5M98 - chains A and C of the 4 polymer chains in the assembly; structure by X-ray diffraction, 2.80 A resolution.

# Chain A (and C)
Protein: Uricase
Organism: Danio rerio
Notes: EC 1.7.3.3; chain C of this document is another copy of the same molecule, construct and numbering; everything in this record applies to it too
UniProt: Q6DG85 (Q6DG85_DANRE); numbering as in UniProt (aligned over 1-298)
Chain sequence (298 residues; numbered 1 to 298; the number before each row is that of its first residue):
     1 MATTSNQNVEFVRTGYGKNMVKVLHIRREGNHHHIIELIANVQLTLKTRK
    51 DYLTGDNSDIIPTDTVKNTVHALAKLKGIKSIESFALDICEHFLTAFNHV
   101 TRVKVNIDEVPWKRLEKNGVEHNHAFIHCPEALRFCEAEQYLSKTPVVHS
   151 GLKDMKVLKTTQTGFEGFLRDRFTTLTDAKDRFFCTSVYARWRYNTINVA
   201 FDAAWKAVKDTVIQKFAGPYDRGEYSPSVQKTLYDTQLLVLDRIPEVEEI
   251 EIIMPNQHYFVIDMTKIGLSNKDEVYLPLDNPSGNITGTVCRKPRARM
Not modelled in the structure: 1-7, 295-298
Curated features (UniProtKB/Swiss-Prot):
  - motif: Ala296 to Met298 (Microbody targeting signal)
  - active site (Charge relay system): Lys18, Thr63, His258
  - binding site (urate): Thr63, Asp64, Phe165, Arg182, Val229, Gln230, Asn256
  - mutagenesis: Phe216 (F216S: Impairs catalytic activity. Has reduced affinity for substrate)
Reported in the primary citation:
  - self-association interface (contacts with another copy of this molecule); pairs are residue here / residue on that copy: Arg28-Asp273, Glu37-Tyr259 (hydrogen bond), Thr65-Thr174, Asn68-Thr175, Lys75-Ser270 (hydrogen bond), Cys129-Cys129 (disulfide), Asn8, Ala125, Val157, Pro282
  - mutagenesis - F216S: unchanged catalytic activity
  - mutagenesis - F216S: decreased stability
  - mutagenesis - F216S: abolished binding to xanthine-agarose column

# Interface between chain A and chain C
Pairs across the interface - 137 pairs, chain A then chain C:
  Lys22(A) - Leu277(C)
  Lys22(A) - Pro278(C)
  Lys22(A) - Asp280(C)  salt bridge
  Val23(A) - Val275(C)  hydrophobic
  Val23(A) - Tyr276(C)
  Val23(A) - Pro278(C)
  Leu24(A) - Phe183(C)  hydrophobic
  Leu24(A) - Tyr259(C)  hydrophobic
  Leu24(A) - Glu274(C)
  Leu24(A) - Val275(C)
  Leu24(A) - Tyr276(C)  hydrogen bond (backbone-backbone)
  Leu24(A) - Pro278(C)
  His25(A) - Glu274(C)
  Ile26(A) - Asp273(C)
  Ile26(A) - Glu274(C)  hydrogen bond (backbone-backbone)
  Ile26(A) - Tyr276(C)  hydrophobic
  Arg28(A) - Asp273(C)  hydrogen bond (side chain-backbone)
  Arg28(A) - Tyr276(C)  hydrogen bond
  His33(A) - Thr160(C)  hydrogen bond
  His33(A) - Thr161(C)
  Ile35(A) - Thr160(C)
  Glu37(A) - Tyr259(C)  hydrogen bond
  Glu37(A) - Pro278(C)
  His71(A) - Ile262(C)
  His71(A) - Met264(C)
  His71(A) - Val275(C)
  Ala72(A) - Leu269(C)  hydrophobic
  Ala74(A) - Val275(C)
  Lys75(A) - Ser270(C)  hydrogen bond (side chain-backbone)
  Lys75(A) - Glu274(C)  salt bridge
  Lys75(A) - Val275(C)
  Leu76(A) - Leu269(C)  hydrophobic
  Trp112(A) - Lys156(C)
  Trp112(A) - Leu158(C)  hydrophobic
  Trp112(A) - Tyr259(C)
  Leu115(A) - Ile213(C)  hydrophobic
  Leu115(A) - Ala217(C)  hydrophobic
  Leu115(A) - Tyr220(C)
  Glu116(A) - Tyr220(C)
  Lys117(A) - Ile213(C)
  Lys117(A) - Tyr220(C)  hydrogen bond
  Val120(A) - Tyr220(C)
  Glu121(A) - Tyr220(C)
  His122(A) - Ala217(C)  hydrogen bond (side chain-backbone)
  His122(A) - Gly218(C)  hydrogen bond (side chain-backbone)
  His122(A) - Pro219(C)
  His122(A) - Tyr220(C)
  Asn123(A) - Tyr220(C)  hydrogen bond (backbone-backbone)
  Asn123(A) - Asp221(C)  hydrogen bond (side chain-backbone)
  His124(A) - Leu158(C)
  His124(A) - Lys159(C)
  His124(A) - Thr160(C)  hydrogen bond (backbone-backbone)
  His124(A) - Thr161(C)
  His124(A) - Gln162(C)
  His124(A) - Arg222(C)
  His124(A) - Gly223(C)
  Ala125(A) - Leu158(C)
  Ala125(A) - Ala217(C)  hydrophobic
  Phe126(A) - Val157(C)
  Phe126(A) - Leu158(C)  hydrogen bond (backbone-backbone)
  Ile127(A) - Glu131(C)
  Ile127(A) - Lys156(C)
  Ile127(A) - Val157(C)  hydrophobic
  Ile127(A) - Ile213(C)  hydrophobic
  His128(A) - Pro130(C)
  His128(A) - Lys156(C)  hydrogen bond (backbone-backbone)
  Cys129(A) - Cys129(C)  disulfide
  Pro130(A) - His128(C)
  Pro130(A) - Pro130(C)
  Glu131(A) - Ile127(C)
  Met155(A) - Ile127(C)  hydrophobic
  Lys156(A) - Trp112(C)
  Lys156(A) - Ile127(C)
  Lys156(A) - His128(C)  hydrogen bond (backbone-backbone)
  Val157(A) - Phe126(C)
  Val157(A) - Ile127(C)  hydrophobic
  Leu158(A) - Ile35(C)  hydrophobic
  Leu158(A) - Trp112(C)  hydrophobic
  Leu158(A) - His124(C)
  Leu158(A) - Ala125(C)
  Leu158(A) - Phe126(C)  hydrogen bond (backbone-backbone)
  Lys159(A) - His124(C)
  Thr160(A) - Ile26(C)
  Thr160(A) - His33(C)  hydrogen bond
  Thr160(A) - Ile35(C)
  Thr160(A) - His124(C)  hydrogen bond (backbone-backbone)
  Thr161(A) - Asn31(C)
  Thr161(A) - His33(C)
  Thr161(A) - His124(C)
  Gln162(A) - His124(C)
  Phe183(A) - Leu24(C)  hydrophobic
  Phe183(A) - Ile26(C)  hydrophobic
  Ala217(A) - Leu115(C)  hydrophobic
  Ala217(A) - His122(C)  hydrogen bond (backbone-side chain)
  Ala217(A) - Ala125(C)  hydrophobic
  Gly218(A) - His122(C)  hydrogen bond (backbone-side chain)
  Pro219(A) - His122(C)
  Tyr220(A) - Leu115(C)
  Tyr220(A) - Lys117(C)
  Tyr220(A) - Val120(C)
  Tyr220(A) - Glu121(C)
  Tyr220(A) - His122(C)
  Tyr220(A) - Asn123(C)  hydrogen bond (backbone-backbone)
  Asp221(A) - Asn31(C)  hydrogen bond (backbone-side chain)
  Asp221(A) - Asn123(C)  hydrogen bond (backbone-side chain)
  Arg222(A) - Asn31(C)
  Gly223(A) - His124(C)
  Tyr259(A) - Leu24(C)  hydrophobic
  Tyr259(A) - Glu37(C)  hydrogen bond
  Tyr259(A) - Trp112(C)
  Ile262(A) - His71(C)
  Met264(A) - His71(C)
  Met264(A) - Lys75(C)
  Ile267(A) - Ala72(C)  hydrophobic
  Leu269(A) - Leu76(C)  hydrophobic
  Ser270(A) - Lys75(C)
  Asn271(A) - Lys75(C)
  Asp273(A) - Ile26(C)
  Asp273(A) - Arg28(C)  hydrogen bond (backbone-side chain)
  Glu274(A) - Leu24(C)
  Glu274(A) - His25(C)
  Glu274(A) - Ile26(C)  hydrogen bond (backbone-backbone)
  Glu274(A) - Lys75(C)
  Val275(A) - Val23(C)  hydrophobic
  Val275(A) - Leu24(C)
  Val275(A) - Ala74(C)
  Val275(A) - Lys75(C)
  Tyr276(A) - Val23(C)
  Tyr276(A) - Leu24(C)  hydrogen bond (backbone-backbone)
  Tyr276(A) - Ile26(C)  hydrophobic
  Tyr276(A) - Arg28(C)  hydrogen bond
  Leu277(A) - Lys22(C)
  Pro278(A) - Lys22(C)
  Pro278(A) - Val23(C)
  Pro278(A) - Leu24(C)
  Pro278(A) - Glu37(C)
  Asp280(A) - Lys22(C)  salt bridge
Also at the interface, not in a pair above, chain A (63 interface residues in all): Asn68, Asp181, Cys185
Also at the interface, not in a pair above, chain C (66 interface residues in all): Asn68, Glu116, Met155, Cys185, Gln214, Ile267, Asn271, Lys272
Inter-chain disulfides: Cys129(A)-Cys129(C)

# Overview
Chain A and chain C form an interface of 63 and 66 residues respectively, with 1 disulfide bond, 29 hydrogen
bonds and 3 salt bridges. Among the polar pairs are Lys22(A)-Asp280(C), Lys75(A)-Glu274(C) and
Arg28(A)-Asp273(C). From the paper: F216S of chain A reduces stability; a self-association interface involving
Asn8(A), Arg28(A) and Glu37(A) among others.
Both chains are Uricase (Danio rerio). Entry 5M98 (Crystal structure of urate oxidase from zebrafish) was
determined by X-ray diffraction together with 5LL1 from the same study.
